PDB entry 3RLY | X-ray diffraction, 1.51 A resolution | chains H and I of the 3 polymer chains in the assembly

# Chain H
Name: Thrombin Heavy Chain
Source organism: Homo sapiens
Notes: EC 3.4.21.5
UniProt: P00734 (THRB_HUMAN); the construct lacks a stretch of the UniProt sequence and is renumbered around it, so the offset changes along the chain: 16-36 = UniProt 364-384; 37-60 = UniProt 386-409; 61-77 = UniProt 419-435; 78-97 = UniProt 437-456; 7 more segments
Amino-acid sequence (259 residues; each row starts with the number of its first residue; note: 1 number in that range is skipped by the numbering (no residue carries it; nothing is unmodelled there); a row labelled like 60A-60I holds insertion residues (60A, then the next letters in order)):
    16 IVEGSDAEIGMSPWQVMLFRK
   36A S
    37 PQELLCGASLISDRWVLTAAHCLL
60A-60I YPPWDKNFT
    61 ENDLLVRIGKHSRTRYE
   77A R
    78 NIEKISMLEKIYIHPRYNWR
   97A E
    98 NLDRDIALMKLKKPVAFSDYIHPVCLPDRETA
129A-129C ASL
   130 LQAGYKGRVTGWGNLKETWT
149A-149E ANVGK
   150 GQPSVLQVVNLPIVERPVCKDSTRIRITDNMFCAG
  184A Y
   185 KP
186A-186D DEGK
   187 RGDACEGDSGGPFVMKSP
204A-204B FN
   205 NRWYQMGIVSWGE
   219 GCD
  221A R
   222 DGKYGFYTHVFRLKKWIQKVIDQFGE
Not modelled in the structure: 148-149, 149A-149E, 247
Disulfides: Cys-42/Cys-58, Cys-168/Cys-182, Cys-191/Cys-220
Glycans and other covalent adducts: N-acetylglucosamine (NAG) linked to Asn-60G
Curated features (UniProtKB/Swiss-Prot):
  - region: Ala-183 to Val-200 (High affinity receptor-binding region which is also known as the TP508 peptide)
  - active site (Charge relay system): His-57, Asp-102, Ser-195
  - glycosylation: Asn-60G (N-linked (GlcNAc...) (complex) asparagine)

# Chain I
Name: Hirudin variant-2
Notes: fragment: residues in UNP 60-72
UniProt: P09945 (HIRV2_HIRME); residues 53-65 here correspond to UniProt positions 60-72 (UniProt number = residue number + 7)
Amino-acid sequence (13 residues; numbered 53 to 65; the number before each row is that of its first residue):
    53 NGDFEEIPEEYLQ
Not modelled in the structure: 53-54
Modified / non-standard residues: Tyr-63 (o-sulfo-l-tyrosine; TYS)
Curated features (UniProtKB/Swiss-Prot):
  - region: Asp-55 to Gln-65 (Interaction with fibrinogen-binding exosite of thrombin)
  - modified residue: Tyr-63 (Sulfotyrosine)

# Chain H / chain I interface
Residue-residue contacts (27; chain H residue first):
  Phe-34(H) / Phe-56(I)  hydrophobic
  Lys-36(H) / Leu-64(I)
  Gln-38(H) / Phe-56(I)
  Gln-38(H) / Glu-58(I)
  Gln-38(H) / Ile-59(I)
  Gln-38(H) / Leu-64(I)
  Glu-39(H) / Phe-56(I)
  Leu-40(H) / Phe-56(I)
  Leu-65(H) / Ile-59(I)  hydrophobic
  Leu-65(H) / Tyr-63(I)
  Arg-67(H) / Ile-59(I)
  Arg-73(H) / Asp-55(I)  salt bridge
  Arg-73(H) / Phe-56(I)
  Thr-74(H) / Asp-55(I)
  Thr-74(H) / Phe-56(I)
  Thr-74(H) / Glu-57(I)  hydrogen bond (backbone-backbone)
  Arg-75(H) / Glu-57(I)
  Tyr-76(H) / Glu-57(I)  hydrogen bond (backbone-side chain)
  Tyr-76(H) / Glu-58(I)
  Tyr-76(H) / Pro-60(I)
  Tyr-76(H) / Tyr-63(I)
  Glu-80(H) / Tyr-63(I)
  Lys-81(H) / Tyr-63(I)
  Ile-82(H) / Tyr-63(I)
  Met-84(H) / Glu-62(I)
  Met-84(H) / Tyr-63(I)
  Gln-151(H) / Asp-55(I)
Also at the interface, not in a pair above, chain H (17 interface residues in all): Met-32
Also at the interface, not in a pair above, chain I (10 interface residues in all): Gln-65

# In short
17 residues of chain H face 10 of chain I across their interface; the contacts include 2 hydrogen bonds and 1
salt bridge. Among the polar pairs are Arg-73(H)/Asp-55(I), Tyr-76(H)/Glu-57(I) and Thr-74(H)/Glu-57(I). From
UniProt: 3 active-site residues on chain H.
Chain H is Thrombin Heavy Chain (Homo sapiens) and chain I is Hirudin variant-2; the structure, Human Thrombin
in complex with MI329, was determined by X-ray diffraction, deposited together with 3RLW, 3RM0, 3RM2, 3RML,
3RMM, 3RMN and 3 further entries.
